8REC - chains T and C of the 9 polymer chains in the assembly; structure by electron microscopy, 3.50 A resolution.

== Chain T ==
Molecule: 51-nt DNA strand
Source organism: Klebsiella oxytoca
Sequence (51 nucleotides; each row starts with the number of its first residue; note: 2 numbers in that range are skipped by the numbering (no residue carries them; nothing is unmodelled there); numbers below 1 keep their minus sign (DG-23 is residue -23)):
   -23 GAATGTGCAACAGCATGATCGCGGCAAGCTG
    10 CGTGCAAAAGTCGTGCCAGC

== Chain C ==
Molecule: DNA-directed RNA polymerase subunit beta
Source organism: Escherichia coli K-12
UniProtKB: P0A8V2 (RPOB_ECOLI); residue numbers follow UniProt; this construct covers 1-1341
Amino-acid sequence (1341 residues; each row starts with the number of its first residue):
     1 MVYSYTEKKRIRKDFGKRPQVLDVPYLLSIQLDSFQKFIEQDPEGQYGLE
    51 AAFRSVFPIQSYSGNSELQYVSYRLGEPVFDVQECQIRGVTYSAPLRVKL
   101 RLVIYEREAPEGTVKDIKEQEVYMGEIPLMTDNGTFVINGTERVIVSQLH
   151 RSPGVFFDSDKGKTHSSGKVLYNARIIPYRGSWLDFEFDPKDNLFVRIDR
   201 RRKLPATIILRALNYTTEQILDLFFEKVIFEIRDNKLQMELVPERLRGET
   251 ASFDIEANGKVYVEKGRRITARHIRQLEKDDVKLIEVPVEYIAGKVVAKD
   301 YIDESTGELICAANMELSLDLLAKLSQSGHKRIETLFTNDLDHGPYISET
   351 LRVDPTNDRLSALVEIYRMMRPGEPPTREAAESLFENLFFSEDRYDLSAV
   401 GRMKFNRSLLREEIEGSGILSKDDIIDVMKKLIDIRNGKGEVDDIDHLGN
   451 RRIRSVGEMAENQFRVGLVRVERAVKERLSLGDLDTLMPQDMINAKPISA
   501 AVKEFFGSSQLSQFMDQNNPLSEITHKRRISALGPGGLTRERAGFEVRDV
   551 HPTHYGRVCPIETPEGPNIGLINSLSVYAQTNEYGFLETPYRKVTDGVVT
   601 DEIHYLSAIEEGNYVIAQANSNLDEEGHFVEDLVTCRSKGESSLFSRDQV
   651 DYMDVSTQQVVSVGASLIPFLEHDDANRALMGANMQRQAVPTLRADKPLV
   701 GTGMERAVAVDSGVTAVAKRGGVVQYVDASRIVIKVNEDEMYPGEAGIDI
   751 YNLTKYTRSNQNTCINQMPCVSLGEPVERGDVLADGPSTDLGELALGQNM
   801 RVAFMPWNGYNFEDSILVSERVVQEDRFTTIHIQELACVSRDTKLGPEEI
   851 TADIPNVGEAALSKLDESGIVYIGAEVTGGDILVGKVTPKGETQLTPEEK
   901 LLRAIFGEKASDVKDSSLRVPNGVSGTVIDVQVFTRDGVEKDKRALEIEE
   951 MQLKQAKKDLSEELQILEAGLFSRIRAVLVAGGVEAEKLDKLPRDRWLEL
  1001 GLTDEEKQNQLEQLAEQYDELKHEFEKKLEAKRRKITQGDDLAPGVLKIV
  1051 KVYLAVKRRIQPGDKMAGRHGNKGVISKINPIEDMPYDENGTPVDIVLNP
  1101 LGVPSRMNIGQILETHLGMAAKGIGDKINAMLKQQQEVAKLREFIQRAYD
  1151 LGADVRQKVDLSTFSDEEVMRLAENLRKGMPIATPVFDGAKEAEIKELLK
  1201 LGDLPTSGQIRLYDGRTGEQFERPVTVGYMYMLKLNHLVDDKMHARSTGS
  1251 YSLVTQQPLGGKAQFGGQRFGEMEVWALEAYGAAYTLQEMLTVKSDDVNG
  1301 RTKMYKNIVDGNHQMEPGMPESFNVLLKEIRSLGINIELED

== Chain T / chain C interface ==
Pairs across the interface (15; chain T residue first):
  DC-4(T) with Arg1269(C), salt bridge to the phosphate; Gly1271(C), phosphate contact
  DG-3(T) with Gln1268(C), phosphate contact; Arg1269(C), hydrogen bond to the phosphate
  DC-2(T) with Gly1261(C), phosphate contact; Lys1262(C), hydrogen bond to the phosphate
  DG-1(T) with Lys1262(C), phosphate contact; Ala1263(C), phosphate contact
  DG0(T) with Phe514(C), phosphate contact
  DC1(T) with Arg143(C), phosphate contact; Phe514(C), phosphate contact
  DA2(T) with Ile138(C), phosphate contact; Asn139(C), phosphate contact; Arg143(C), salt bridge to the phosphate; Ser508(C), sugar contact
Also at the interface, not in a pair above, chain T (9 interface residues in all): DA-6, DT-5
Also at the interface, not in a pair above, chain C (15 interface residues in all): Thr141, Gly507, Gly1267, Met1273

== Overview ==
9 residues of chain T and 15 residues of chain C are in contact, with 2 hydrogen bonds and 2 salt bridges.
Polar pairs include DG-3(T)-Arg1269(C), DC-2(T)-Lys1262(C) and DC-4(T)-Arg1269(C).
Here chain T is a 51-nt DNA strand (Klebsiella oxytoca) and chain C is DNA-directed RNA polymerase subunit
beta (Escherichia coli K-12). Entry 8REC (Cryo-EM structure of bacterial RNA polymerase-sigma54 initial
transcribing complex - 7nt complex) was determined by electron microscopy, deposited together with 8RE4, 8REA,
8REB, 8RED and 8REE.
